PDB entry 1UXW | X-ray diffraction, 1.71 A resolution | chains A and B of the 3 polymer chains in the assembly

== Chain A ==
Name: HLA class I histocompatibility antigen B-27 alpha chain
Source organism: Homo sapiens
Notes: fragment: extracellular domain, residues 25-300
Reference sequence: P03989 (1B27_HUMAN); residues 1-276 here correspond to UniProt positions 25-300 (UniProt number = residue number + 24)
Amino-acid sequence (276 residues; row label = number of the first residue in the row):
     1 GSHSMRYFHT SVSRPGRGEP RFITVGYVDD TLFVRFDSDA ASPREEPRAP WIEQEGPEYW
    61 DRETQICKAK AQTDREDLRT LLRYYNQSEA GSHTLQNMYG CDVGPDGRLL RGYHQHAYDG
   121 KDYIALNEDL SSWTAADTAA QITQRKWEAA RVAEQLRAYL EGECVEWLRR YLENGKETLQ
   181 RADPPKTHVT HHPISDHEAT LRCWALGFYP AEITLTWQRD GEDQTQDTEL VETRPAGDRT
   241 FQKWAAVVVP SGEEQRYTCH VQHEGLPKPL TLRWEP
Construct notes: conflict His-116 (Asp140 in P03989)
Cystine bridges: Cys-101/Cys-164, Cys-203/Cys-259

== Chain B ==
Name: Beta-2-microglobulin
Source organism: Homo sapiens
Notes: fragment: immunoglobulin domain, residues 21-119
Reference sequence: P01884 (B2MG_HUMAN); residues 1-99 here correspond to UniProt positions 21-119 (UniProt number = residue number + 20)
Amino-acid sequence (100 residues; each row starts with the number of its first residue; numbering starts at 0):
     0 MIQRTPKIQV YSRHPAENGK SNFLNCYVSG FHPSDIEVDL LKNGERIEKV EHSDLSFSKD
    60 WSFYLLYYTE FTPTEKDEYA CRVNHVTLSQ PKIVKWDRDM
Cystine bridges: Cys-25/Cys-80

== How chain A and chain B interact ==
Contacting residue pairs (51):
  Phe-8(A) with Ser-55(B); Phe-56(B), hydrophobic
  His-9(A) with Phe-56(B)
  Thr-10(A) with Leu-54(B); Phe-56(B); Phe-62(B)
  Val-12(A) with Ser-33(B)
  Ile-23(A) with Leu-54(B)
  Val-25(A) with Asp-53(B); Ser-55(B)
  Tyr-27(A) with Ser-55(B); Tyr-63(B), hydrogen bond
  Arg-35(A) with Asp-53(B), salt bridge
  Thr-94(A) with Phe-62(B)
  Gln-96(A) with His-31(B), hydrogen bond; Phe-56(B); Trp-60(B), hydrogen bond (side chain-backbone); Phe-62(B)
  Asn-97(A) with Phe-56(B)
  Gln-115(A) with Trp-60(B)
  His-116(A) with Trp-60(B)
  Ala-117(A) with Trp-60(B), hydrophobic
  Asp-119(A) with Met-0(B); His-31(B), hydrogen bond (backbone-side chain)
  Gly-120(A) with His-31(B)
  Asp-122(A) with Trp-60(B), hydrogen bond
  His-192(A) with Asp-98(B), salt bridge
  Arg-202(A) with Asp-98(B), hydrogen bond (side chain-backbone)
  Trp-204(A) with Asp-98(B); Met-99(B)
  Leu-206(A) with Pro-14(B), hydrophobic
  Val-231(A) with Gln-8(B)
  Glu-232(A) with Lys-6(B), salt bridge; Gln-8(B), hydrogen bond (backbone-side chain); Tyr-26(B); Ser-28(B), hydrogen bond
  Arg-234(A) with Gln-8(B), hydrogen bond; Tyr-10(B); Met-99(B), hydrogen bond (side chain-backbone)
  Pro-235(A) with Tyr-10(B), hydrogen bond (backbone-side chain); Asn-24(B); Tyr-26(B)
  Ala-236(A) with Arg-12(B), hydrogen bond (backbone-side chain); Asn-24(B), hydrogen bond (backbone-side chain)
  Gly-237(A) with Arg-12(B), hydrogen bond (backbone-side chain); Leu-65(B)
  Asp-238(A) with Arg-12(B)
  Gln-242(A) with Tyr-10(B); Ser-11(B), hydrogen bond (side chain-backbone); Arg-12(B), hydrogen bond (side chain-backbone)
  Trp-244(A) with Met-99(B), hydrogen bond (side chain-backbone)
Also at the interface, not in a pair above, chain A (34 interface residues in all): Ser-92, His-93, Met-98, Thr-233
Also at the interface, not in a pair above, chain B (25 interface residues in all): His-13, Asp-34, Arg-97

== Overview ==
The interface between chain A and chain B involves 34 residues on one side and 25 on the other; the contacts
include 17 hydrogen bonds and 3 salt bridges. Polar contacts include Arg-35(A)/Asp-53(B), His-192(A)/Asp-98(B)
and Glu-232(A)/Lys-6(B).
Here chain A is HLA class I histocompatibility antigen B-27 alpha chain and chain B is Beta-2-microglobulin,
both from Homo sapiens. Entry 1UXW (Crystal structure of HLA-B*2709 complexed with the latent membrane protein
2 peptide (LMP2) of epstein-barr virus) was determined by X-ray diffraction together with 1UXS from the same
study.
